PDB entry 6ZRK | X-ray diffraction, 2.00 A resolution | chains C and D

== Chain C ==
Protein: Hemagglutinin
From: Influenza A virus (A/blue-winged teal/Guatemala/CIP049-14/2010(H8N4))
UniProtKB: G0KTJ4 (G0KTJ4_9INFA); residues 1-326 here correspond to UniProt positions 18-343 (UniProt number = residue number + 17)
Chain sequence (328 residues; each row starts with the number of its first residue; numbers below 1 keep their minus sign (Asp-1 is residue -1)):
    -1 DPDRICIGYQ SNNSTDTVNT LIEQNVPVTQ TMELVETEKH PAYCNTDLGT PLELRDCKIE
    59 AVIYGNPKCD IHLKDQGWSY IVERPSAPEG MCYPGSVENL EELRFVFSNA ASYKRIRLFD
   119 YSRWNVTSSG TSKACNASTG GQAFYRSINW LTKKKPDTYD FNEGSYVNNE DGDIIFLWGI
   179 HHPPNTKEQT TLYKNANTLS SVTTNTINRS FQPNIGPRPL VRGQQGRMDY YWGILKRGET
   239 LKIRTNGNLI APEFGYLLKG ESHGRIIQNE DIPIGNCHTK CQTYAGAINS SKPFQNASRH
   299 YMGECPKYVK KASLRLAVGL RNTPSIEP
Construct notes: expression tag (-1 to 0)
Disulfides: Cys42-Cys275, Cys55-Cys67, Cys90-Cys133, Cys279-Cys303
Covalent attachments: N-acetylglucosamine (NAG) linked to Asn11, Asn123, Asn287, Asn294; glycan linked to Asn134

== Chain D ==
Protein: Hemagglutinin
From: Influenza A virus
UniProtKB: A0A5C1ZL56 (A0A5C1ZL56_9INFA); residues 328-489 here correspond to UniProt positions 345-506 (UniProt number = residue number + 17)
Chain sequence (162 residues; each row starts with the number of its first residue):
   328 GLFGAIAGFI EGGWSGMIDG WYGFHHSNSE GTGMAADQKS TQEAIDKITN KVNNIVDKMN
   388 REFEVVNHEF SEVEKRINMI NDKIDDQIED LWAYNAELLV LLENQKTLDE HDSNVKNLFD
   448 EVKRRLSTNA IDAGNGCFDI LHKCNNECME TIKNGTYNHK EY
Disulfides: Cys471-Cys475
What the authors report for this chain:
  - self-association interface (contacts with another copy of this molecule); pairs are residue here / residue on that copy: Lys385-Glu424, Arg403-Glu401 (salt bridge)

== How chain C and chain D interact ==
Inter-chain disulfides: Cys4(C)-Cys464(D)
Residue-residue contacts (122; chain C residue first):
  Pro0(C) - Ile467(D)
  Asp1(C) - Ser354(D)
  Asp1(C) - Asn355(D)
  Asp1(C) - Ser356(D)
  Asp1(C) - Asp466(D)
  Asp1(C) - Ile467(D)  hydrogen bond (backbone-backbone)
  Asp1(C) - Lys470(D)
  Asp1(C) - Cys471(D)  hydrogen bond (side chain-backbone)
  Arg2(C) - His353(D)
  Arg2(C) - Ser354(D)  hydrogen bond (backbone-backbone)
  Arg2(C) - Cys464(D)
  Arg2(C) - Phe465(D)
  Arg2(C) - Asp466(D)  salt bridge
  Arg2(C) - Met476(D)
  Ile3(C) - His352(D)
  Ile3(C) - Cys464(D)
  Ile3(C) - Phe465(D)  hydrogen bond (backbone-backbone)
  Ile3(C) - Ile479(D)  hydrophobic
  Cys4(C) - Trp341(D)
  Cys4(C) - Gly350(D)
  Cys4(C) - Phe351(D)
  Cys4(C) - His352(D)  hydrogen bond (backbone-backbone)
  Cys4(C) - Gly463(D)
  Cys4(C) - Cys464(D)  disulfide
  Ile5(C) - Ile337(D)
  Ile5(C) - Trp341(D)
  Ile5(C) - Gly350(D)
  Ile5(C) - Phe446(D)  hydrophobic
  Ile5(C) - Val449(D)  hydrophobic
  Ile5(C) - Gly463(D)  hydrogen bond (backbone-backbone)
  Ile5(C) - Phe465(D)  hydrophobic
  Gly6(C) - Trp341(D)
  Gly6(C) - Met344(D)
  Gly6(C) - Tyr349(D)
  Gly6(C) - Gly350(D)  hydrogen bond (backbone-backbone)
  Tyr7(C) - Ile333(D)
  Tyr7(C) - Ala334(D)  hydrogen bond (side chain-backbone)
  Tyr7(C) - Ile337(D)  hydrogen bond (side chain-backbone)
  Tyr7(C) - Glu338(D)
  Tyr7(C) - Gly339(D)  hydrogen bond (side chain-backbone)
  Tyr7(C) - Gly340(D)
  Tyr7(C) - Trp341(D)  hydrogen bond (backbone-backbone)
  Tyr7(C) - Met344(D)  hydrophobic
  Tyr7(C) - Trp348(D)
  Gln8(C) - Trp341(D)
  Gln8(C) - Met344(D)  hydrogen bond (side chain-backbone)
  Gln8(C) - Ile345(D)  hydrogen bond (side chain-backbone)
  Gln8(C) - Gly347(D)  hydrogen bond (side chain-backbone)
  Gln8(C) - Trp348(D)  hydrogen bond (backbone-backbone)
  Ser9(C) - Gly340(D)  hydrogen bond (side chain-backbone)
  Ser9(C) - Trp341(D)  hydrogen bond (backbone-backbone)
  Ser9(C) - Ser342(D)
  Val16(C) - Asn431(D)
  Asn17(C) - Leu428(D)
  Asn17(C) - Asn431(D)  hydrogen bond (backbone-side chain)
  Thr18(C) - Leu428(D)
  Thr18(C) - Asn431(D)
  Thr18(C) - Gln432(D)
  Thr18(C) - Leu435(D)
  Leu19(C) - Leu428(D)  hydrogen bond (backbone-backbone)
  Leu19(C) - Leu429(D)  hydrophobic
  Leu19(C) - Gln432(D)
  Ile20(C) - Gln432(D)
  Val24(C) - Leu435(D)  hydrophobic
  Gln28(C) - Trp348(D)  hydrogen bond
  Met30(C) - Val379(D)  hydrophobic
  Leu32(C) - Val427(D)  hydrophobic
  Glu99(C) - Glu396(D)
  Glu99(C) - Phe397(D)
  Glu99(C) - Ser398(D)
  Arg102(C) - Glu396(D)  salt bridge
  Arg263(C) - Glu391(D)  salt bridge
  Arg263(C) - Val392(D)
  Arg263(C) - Val393(D)
  Ile264(C) - Asn394(D)  hydrogen bond (backbone-side chain)
  Ile264(C) - Glu396(D)
  Gln266(C) - Glu396(D)  hydrogen bond
  Tyr282(C) - Asn394(D)  hydrogen bond
  Phe292(C) - Met386(D)  hydrophobic
  Phe292(C) - Ala423(D)  hydrophobic
  Arg297(C) - Val392(D)
  Arg297(C) - Asp412(D)
  Arg297(C) - Asp413(D)  salt bridge
  Arg297(C) - Glu416(D)  salt bridge
  His298(C) - Val392(D)  hydrogen bond (side chain-backbone)
  His298(C) - Asn394(D)
  Tyr299(C) - Phe390(D)
  Lys305(C) - Met386(D)
  Lys305(C) - Phe390(D)
  Lys305(C) - Trp419(D)
  Tyr306(C) - Glu416(D)
  Lys309(C) - Glu424(D)  salt bridge
  Arg313(C) - Val427(D)
  Arg313(C) - Asn431(D)  hydrogen bond (backbone-side chain)
  Leu314(C) - Val379(D)  hydrophobic
  Leu314(C) - Ile382(D)  hydrophobic
  Leu314(C) - Asn431(D)
  Ala315(C) - Ile375(D)
  Ala315(C) - Asn431(D)  hydrogen bond (backbone-side chain)
  Ala315(C) - Thr434(D)
  Val316(C) - Trp348(D)
  Val316(C) - Ile375(D)
  Val316(C) - Thr434(D)
  Val316(C) - His438(D)  hydrogen bond (backbone-side chain)
  Gly317(C) - Trp348(D)
  Gly317(C) - Thr434(D)
  Gly317(C) - Leu435(D)
  Gly317(C) - His438(D)  hydrogen bond (backbone-side chain)
  Leu318(C) - Trp348(D)  hydrophobic
  Leu318(C) - Leu435(D)
  Leu318(C) - His438(D)
  Arg319(C) - Leu435(D)
  Thr321(C) - Ala334(D)
  Thr321(C) - Gly339(D)
  Thr321(C) - Gly340(D)  hydrogen bond (side chain-backbone)
  Pro322(C) - Gly339(D)
  Ser323(C) - Gly340(D)
  Ile324(C) - Gly339(D)
  Ile324(C) - Gly340(D)  hydrogen bond (backbone-backbone)
  Ile324(C) - Trp341(D)
  Pro326(C) - Trp341(D)
  Pro326(C) - His352(D)
Also at the interface, not in a pair above, chain C (52 interface residues in all): Val26, Thr27, Phe103, Gly262, Pro291, Val307, Lys308, Leu312
Also at the interface, not in a pair above, chain D (71 interface residues in all): Ala332, Met361, His395, Glu401, Asp409, Leu425, Val442, Leu445, Leu453, Ala460, Asn462, His469, Asn472, Lys480
The authors on this interface:
  - interface residues, chain D: Met386(D)

== In short ==
The interface between chain C and chain D involves 52 residues on one side and 71 on the other; the contacts
include 1 disulfide bond, 30 hydrogen bonds and 6 salt bridges. Polar contacts include Arg2(C)-Asp466(D),
Arg102(C)-Glu396(D) and Arg263(C)-Glu391(D). The paper reports the interface residue Met386(D); a
self-association interface involving Lys385(D) and Arg403(D).
Here chain C is Hemagglutinin (Influenza A virus (A/blue-winged teal/Guatemala/CIP049-14/2010(H8N4))) and
chain D is Hemagglutinin (Influenza A virus). Entry 6ZRK (Crystal structure of H8 haemagglutinin) was
determined by X-ray diffraction (same publication as 7A9D).
